PDB entry 2CQS | X-ray diffraction, 2.00 A resolution | chains A and B

== Chain A (and B) ==
Protein: Cellobiose Phosphorylase
Organism: Cellvibrio gilvus
Notes: EC 2.4.1.20; chain B of this document is another copy of the same molecule, construct and numbering; everything in this record applies to it too
UniProt: O66264 (O66264_9GAMM); residue numbers follow UniProt; this construct covers 1-822
Chain sequence (842 residues; each row starts with the number of its first residue; numbers below 1 keep their minus sign (Met-19 is residue -19)):
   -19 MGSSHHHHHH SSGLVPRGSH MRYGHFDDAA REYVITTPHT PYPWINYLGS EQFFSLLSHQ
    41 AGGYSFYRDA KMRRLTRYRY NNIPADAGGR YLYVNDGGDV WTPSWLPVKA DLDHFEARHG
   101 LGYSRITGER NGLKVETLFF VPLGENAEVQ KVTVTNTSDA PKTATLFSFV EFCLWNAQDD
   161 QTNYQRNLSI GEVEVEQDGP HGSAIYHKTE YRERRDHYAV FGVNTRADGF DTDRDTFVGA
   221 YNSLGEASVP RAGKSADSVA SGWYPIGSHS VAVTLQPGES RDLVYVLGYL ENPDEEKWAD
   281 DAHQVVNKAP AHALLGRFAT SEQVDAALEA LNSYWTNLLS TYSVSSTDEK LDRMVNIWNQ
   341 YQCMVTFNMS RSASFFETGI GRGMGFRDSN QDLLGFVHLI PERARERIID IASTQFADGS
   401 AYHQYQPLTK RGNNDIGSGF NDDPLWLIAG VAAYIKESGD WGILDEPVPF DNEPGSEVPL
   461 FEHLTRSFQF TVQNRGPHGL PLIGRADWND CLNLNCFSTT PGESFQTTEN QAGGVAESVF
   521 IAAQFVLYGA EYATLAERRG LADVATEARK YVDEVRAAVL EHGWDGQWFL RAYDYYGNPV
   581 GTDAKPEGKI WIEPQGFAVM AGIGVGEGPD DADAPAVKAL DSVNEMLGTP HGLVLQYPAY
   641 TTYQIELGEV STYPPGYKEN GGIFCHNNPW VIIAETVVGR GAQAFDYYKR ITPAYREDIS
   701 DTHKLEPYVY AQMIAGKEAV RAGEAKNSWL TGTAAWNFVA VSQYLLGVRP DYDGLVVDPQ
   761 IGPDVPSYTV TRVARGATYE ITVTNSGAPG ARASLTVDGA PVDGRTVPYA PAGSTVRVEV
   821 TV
Disordered / not traced: -19 to 0
Construct notes: expression tag (-19 to 0)
Small-molecule neighbours: beta-D-glucopyranose (BGC): Arg362, Ile416, Asp490, Cys491, Gln506, Glu649, Tyr653, Lys658, Glu659, Phe664, Gln712
From the paper describing this entry:
  - binding site for sulfate ion: Arg351, His666, Thr731, Gly732, Thr733
  - binding site for beta-D-glucopyranose: Gln165, Arg362, Asp490, Glu649, Tyr653, Lys658, Glu659
  - specificity-determining residues: Tyr653
  - catalytic residues: Asp490 (proposed by the authors, not directly observed)

== Interface between chain A and chain B ==
Residue-residue contacts - 140 pairs, chain A then chain B:
  His19(A) - Tyr221(B)  hydrogen bond (backbone-side chain)
  Thr20(A) - Tyr221(B)  hydrogen bond (backbone-side chain)
  Tyr22(A) - Trp243(B)
  Arg53(A) - Pro501(B)
  Arg57(A) - Asn61(B)
  Arg59(A) - Asn61(B)  hydrogen bond (side chain-backbone)
  Arg59(A) - Ile63(B)
  Tyr60(A) - Tyr164(B)  hydrophobic
  Asn61(A) - Arg57(B)
  Asn61(A) - Arg59(B)  hydrogen bond (backbone-side chain)
  Asn61(A) - Tyr164(B)
  Asn61(A) - Arg214(B)  hydrogen bond
  Asn61(A) - Tyr244(B)
  Asn62(A) - Asn62(B)
  Asn62(A) - Arg214(B)
  Ile63(A) - Arg59(B)
  Ile63(A) - Glu151(B)
  Ile63(A) - Arg214(B)
  Ile63(A) - Asn222(B)
  Ile63(A) - Ser223(B)
  Ile63(A) - Leu224(B)
  Pro64(A) - Tyr221(B)
  Pro64(A) - Asn222(B)
  Pro64(A) - Ser223(B)
  Trp85(A) - Tyr221(B)  hydrophobic
  Lys89(A) - Tyr221(B)  hydrogen bond (side chain-backbone)
  Lys89(A) - Asn222(B)  hydrogen bond
  Lys89(A) - Glu226(B)  salt bridge
  Glu151(A) - Ile63(B)
  Asn156(A) - Gly502(B)
  Thr162(A) - Thr358(B)  hydrogen bond (backbone-side chain)
  Tyr164(A) - Tyr60(B)  hydrophobic
  Tyr164(A) - Asn61(B)
  Tyr164(A) - Phe356(B)
  Tyr164(A) - Thr358(B)
  Gln165(A) - Phe356(B)
  Gln165(A) - Glu357(B)
  Gln165(A) - Lys658(B)  hydrogen bond
  Gln165(A) - Asn727(B)  hydrogen bond (backbone-side chain)
  Arg166(A) - Glu649(B)  salt bridge
  Arg166(A) - Thr652(B)  hydrogen bond
  Arg166(A) - Tyr653(B)
  Leu168(A) - Phe356(B)  hydrophobic
  Leu168(A) - Lys726(B)
  Ser169(A) - Pro654(B)
  Ser169(A) - Tyr657(B)
  Ser169(A) - Lys726(B)  hydrogen bond
  Ile170(A) - Tyr653(B)  hydrophobic
  Ile170(A) - Pro654(B)
  Glu172(A) - Pro654(B)
  Arg192(A) - Thr641(B)  hydrogen bond (side chain-backbone)
  Arg192(A) - Tyr643(B)
  Arg192(A) - Ser651(B)
  Arg192(A) - Thr652(B)
  Arg192(A) - Pro655(B)
  Glu193(A) - Phe505(B)
  Glu193(A) - Tyr643(B)
  Glu193(A) - Thr652(B)
  Arg194(A) - Ser498(B)  hydrogen bond
  Arg194(A) - Thr499(B)
  Arg194(A) - Thr500(B)  hydrogen bond (side chain-backbone)
  Arg194(A) - Pro501(B)
  Arg194(A) - Gly502(B)
  Arg194(A) - Glu503(B)  hydrogen bond (side chain-backbone)
  Arg194(A) - Phe505(B)
  Arg194(A) - Tyr643(B)
  Arg195(A) - Pro501(B)
  Arg195(A) - Gly502(B)
  Arg214(A) - Asn61(B)  hydrogen bond
  Arg214(A) - Asn62(B)
  Arg214(A) - Ile63(B)
  Tyr221(A) - His19(B)  hydrogen bond (side chain-backbone)
  Tyr221(A) - Thr20(B)  hydrogen bond (side chain-backbone)
  Tyr221(A) - Pro64(B)
  Tyr221(A) - Trp85(B)  hydrophobic
  Tyr221(A) - Lys89(B)  hydrogen bond (backbone-side chain)
  Asn222(A) - Ile63(B)
  Asn222(A) - Pro64(B)
  Asn222(A) - Lys89(B)  hydrogen bond
  Ser223(A) - Ile63(B)
  Ser223(A) - Pro64(B)
  Leu224(A) - Ile63(B)
  Glu226(A) - Lys89(B)  salt bridge
  Ser241(A) - Tyr657(B)  hydrogen bond
  Ser241(A) - Val720(B)
  Ser241(A) - Arg721(B)  hydrogen bond (backbone-side chain)
  Trp243(A) - Tyr22(B)
  Trp243(A) - Arg721(B)
  Trp243(A) - Lys726(B)
  Tyr244(A) - Asn61(B)
  Ala282(A) - Thr642(B)
  Gln284(A) - Thr641(B)
  Gln284(A) - Thr642(B)
  Phe356(A) - Tyr164(B)
  Phe356(A) - Gln165(B)
  Phe356(A) - Leu168(B)  hydrophobic
  Glu357(A) - Gln165(B)
  Thr358(A) - Thr162(B)  hydrogen bond (side chain-backbone)
  Thr358(A) - Tyr164(B)
  Ser498(A) - Arg194(B)  hydrogen bond
  Thr500(A) - Arg194(B)  hydrogen bond (backbone-side chain)
  Pro501(A) - Arg53(B)
  Pro501(A) - Arg194(B)
  Pro501(A) - Arg195(B)
  Gly502(A) - Met52(B)
  Gly502(A) - Asn156(B)  hydrogen bond (backbone-side chain)
  Gly502(A) - Arg194(B)
  Gly502(A) - Arg195(B)
  Glu503(A) - Arg194(B)  hydrogen bond (backbone-side chain)
  Phe505(A) - Arg194(B)
  Thr641(A) - Arg192(B)  hydrogen bond (backbone-side chain)
  Thr641(A) - Gln284(B)
  Thr642(A) - Ala282(B)
  Thr642(A) - Gln284(B)
  Tyr643(A) - Arg192(B)
  Tyr643(A) - Glu193(B)
  Tyr643(A) - Arg194(B)
  Glu649(A) - Arg166(B)  salt bridge
  Ser651(A) - Arg192(B)
  Thr652(A) - Arg166(B)  hydrogen bond
  Thr652(A) - Arg192(B)
  Thr652(A) - Glu193(B)
  Tyr653(A) - Arg166(B)
  Tyr653(A) - Ile170(B)  hydrophobic
  Pro654(A) - Ser169(B)
  Pro654(A) - Ile170(B)
  Pro654(A) - Glu172(B)
  Pro654(A) - Arg192(B)
  Pro655(A) - Arg192(B)
  Tyr657(A) - Ser169(B)
  Tyr657(A) - Ser241(B)  hydrogen bond
  Lys658(A) - Gln165(B)  hydrogen bond
  Lys658(A) - Ser169(B)
  Arg721(A) - Asp213(B)  salt bridge
  Arg721(A) - Ser241(B)  hydrogen bond (side chain-backbone)
  Arg721(A) - Trp243(B)
  Lys726(A) - Leu168(B)
  Lys726(A) - Ser169(B)  hydrogen bond
  Lys726(A) - Trp243(B)
  Asn727(A) - Gln165(B)
Other interface residues (no listed pair), chain A (73 interface residues in all): Pro18, Gln161, His197, Asp213, Val218, His283, Ile360, Arg362, Thr499, Tyr640, Met713, Val720
Other interface residues (no listed pair), chain B (73 interface residues in all): Pro18, Gln161, His197, Val218, His283, Arg362, Tyr640, Met713

== In short ==
Chain A and chain B each contribute 73 residues to their interface, with 34 hydrogen bonds and 5 salt bridges.
Polar pairs include Lys89(A)-Glu226(B), Arg166(A)-Glu649(B) and Arg721(A)-Asp213(B). Ligands of chain A:
beta-D-glucopyranose. The paper reports the catalytic residue Asp490(A); a binding site for
beta-D-glucopyranose at Gln165(A), Arg362(A) and Asp490(A) among others.
Both chains are Cellobiose Phosphorylase (Cellvibrio gilvus). Entry 2CQS (Crystal Structure of Cellvibrio
gilvus Cellobiose Phosphorylase Crystallized from Ammonium Sulfate) was determined by X-ray diffraction,
deposited together with 2CQT.
